Entry 7BXV (X-ray diffraction, 1.75 A resolution); this record covers chains H and A of the 3 polymer chains in the assembly.

== Chain H ==
Molecule: Fab of the 11A1 antibody H chain
Organism: Mus musculus
Notes: antibody fragment or engineered binder
Amino-acid sequence (218 residues; each row starts with the number of its first residue):
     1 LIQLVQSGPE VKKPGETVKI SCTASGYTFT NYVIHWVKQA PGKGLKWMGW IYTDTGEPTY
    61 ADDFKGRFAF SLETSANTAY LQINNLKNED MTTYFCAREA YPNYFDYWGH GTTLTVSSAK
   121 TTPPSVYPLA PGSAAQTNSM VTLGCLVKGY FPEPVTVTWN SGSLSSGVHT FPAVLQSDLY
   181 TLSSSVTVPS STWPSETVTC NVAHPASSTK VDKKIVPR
Unresolved in the structure: 137
Cystine bridges: Cys22-Cys96, Cys145-Cys200

== Chain A ==
Molecule: Tyr-glu-val-his-his
Amino-acid sequence (5 residues; each row starts with the number of its first residue):
    10 YEVHH

== How chain H and chain A interact ==
Contacting residue pairs (17):
  Asn31(H) - Tyr10(A)
  Tyr32(H) - Tyr10(A)
  Val33(H) - Tyr10(A)  hydrogen bond (backbone-side chain)
  Val33(H) - His14(A)
  Trp50(H) - His14(A)
  Tyr52(H) - His13(A)
  Tyr52(H) - His14(A)  hydrogen bond
  Glu99(H) - Tyr10(A)  hydrogen bond (backbone-side chain)
  Glu99(H) - His14(A)  salt bridge
  Ala100(H) - Tyr10(A)
  Tyr101(H) - Tyr10(A)
  Tyr101(H) - Glu11(A)  hydrogen bond (backbone-backbone)
  Pro102(H) - Glu11(A)
  Asn103(H) - Tyr10(A)
  Asn103(H) - Glu11(A)  hydrogen bond (side chain-backbone)
  Asn103(H) - Val12(A)  hydrogen bond (side chain-backbone)
  Asn103(H) - His14(A)
Interface residues without a listed pair, chain H (11 interface residues in all): His35
The authors on this interface:
  - epitope / paratope residues, chain A: Tyr10(A)

== Summary ==
11 residues of chain H face 5 of chain A across their interface; the contacts include 6 hydrogen bonds and 1
salt bridge. Polar pairs include Glu99(H)-His14(A), Val33(H)-Tyr10(A) and Tyr52(H)-His14(A). The paper reports
the epitope/paratope residue Tyr10(A).
Here chain H is Fab of the 11A1 antibody H chain (Mus musculus) and chain A is Tyr-glu-val-his-his. Entry 7BXV
(11A1 antibody-peptide complex) was determined by X-ray diffraction.
